8J5Q - chains C and D of the 5 polymer chains in the assembly; structure by electron microscopy, 3.25 A resolution.

# Chain C
Name: Putative peptide transport permease protein Rv1282c
Source organism: Mycobacterium tuberculosis (strain ATCC 25618 / H37Rv)
UniProt: P9WFZ9 (Y1282_MYCTU); residue numbers follow UniProt; this construct covers 1-291
Sequence (291 residues; row label = number of the first residue in the row):
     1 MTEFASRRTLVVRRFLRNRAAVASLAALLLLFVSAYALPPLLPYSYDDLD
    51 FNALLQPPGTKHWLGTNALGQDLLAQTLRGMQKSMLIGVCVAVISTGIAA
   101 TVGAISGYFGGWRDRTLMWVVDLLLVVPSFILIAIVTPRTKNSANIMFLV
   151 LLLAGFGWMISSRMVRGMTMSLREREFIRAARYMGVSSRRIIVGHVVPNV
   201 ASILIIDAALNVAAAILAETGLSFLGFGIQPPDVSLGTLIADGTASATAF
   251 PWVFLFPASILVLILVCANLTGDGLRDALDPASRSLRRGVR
Disordered / not traced: 1-7, 282-291

# Chain D
Name: Uncharacterized ABC transporter ATP-binding protein Rv1281c
Source organism: Mycobacterium tuberculosis (strain ATCC 25618 / H37Rv)
UniProt: P9WQJ5 (Y1281_MYCTU); residues 1-612 here = UniProt positions 1-612
Sequence (612 residues; numbered 1 to 612; the number before each row is that of its first residue):
     1 MSPLLEVTDLAVTFRTDGDPVTAVRGISYRVEPGEVVAMVGESGSGKSAA
    51 AMAVVGLLPEYAQVRGSVRLQGTELLGLADNAMSRFRGKAIGTVFQDPMS
   101 ALTPVYTVGDQIAEAIEVHQPRVGKKAARRRAVELLDLVGISQPQRRSRA
   151 FPHELSGGERQRVVIAIAIANDPDLLICDEPTTALDVTVQAQILDVLKAA
   201 RDVTGAGVLIITHDLGVVAEFADRALVMYAGRVVESAGVNDLYRDRRMPY
   251 TVGLLGSVPRLDAAQGTRLVPIPGAPPSLAGLAPGCPFAPRCPLVIDECL
   301 TAEPELLDVATDHRAACIRTELVTGRSAADIYRVKTEARPAALGDASVVV
   351 RVRHLVKTYRLAKGVVLRRAIGEVRAVDGISLELRQGRTLGIVGESGSGK
   401 STTLHEILELAAPQSGSIEVLGTDVATLGTAERRSLRRDIQVVFQDPVAS
   451 LDPRLPVFDLIAEPLQANGFGKNETHARVAELLDIVGLRHGDASRYPAEF
   501 SGGQKQRIGIARALALQPKILALDEPVSALDVSIQAGIINLLLDLQEQFG
   551 LSYLFVSHDLSVVKHLAHQVAVMLAGTVVEQGDSEEVFGNPKHEYTRRLL
   601 GAVPQPDPARRG
Disordered / not traced: 1
Bound ions: 4Fe-4S cluster Fe: C286, C292, C299, C317
Ligand contacts: 4Fe-4S cluster (SF4): M248, P249, C286, F288, A289, C292, L294, V295, C299, P304, C317, I318, R319
UniProt features mapped onto this chain:
  - binding site (ATP): S43, G44, S45, G46, K47, S48, A49, Y61, Q96, R147, G158, E159, H213, S396, G397, S398, G399, K400, S401, T402 and 5 more in UniProt
  - binding site ([4Fe-4S] cluster): C286, C292, C299, C317
  - mutagenesis: C286 (C286S: Shows a significant reduction in the proportion of OppD in the Opp complex. Strong decrease in ATPase activity), C292 (C292S: Shows a significant reduction in the proportion of OppD in the Opp complex. Strong decrease in ATPase activity), C299 (C299S: Shows a significant reduction in the proportion of OppD in the Opp complex. Strong decrease in ATPase activity), C317 (C317S: Does not affect Opp complex assembly. Small decrease in ATPase activity)

# Interface between chain C and chain D
Residue-residue contacts (21; chain C residue first):
  R115(C) - R368(D)
  E176(C) - F444(D)
  E176(C) - A449(D)
  E176(C) - S450(D)
  F177(C) - A449(D)  hydrogen bond (backbone-backbone)
  F177(C) - S450(D)
  F177(C) - D452(D)
  A180(C) - F444(D)  hydrophobic
  A180(C) - R512(D)
  R182(C) - E409(D)  salt bridge
  Y183(C) - L408(D)  hydrophobic
  Y183(C) - R437(D)
  Y183(C) - Q441(D)
  M184(C) - P464(D)  hydrophobic
  V186(C) - A467(D)  hydrophobic
  H195(C) - D452(D)  salt bridge
  H195(C) - E463(D)  salt bridge
  P198(C) - R454(D)  hydrogen bond (backbone-side chain)
  N199(C) - D452(D)
  N199(C) - R454(D)
  S202(C) - R454(D)  hydrogen bond
Also at the interface, not in a pair above, chain C (16 interface residues in all): R175, R179, G185, G194
Also at the interface, not in a pair above, chain D (19 interface residues in all): H405, R434, I440, L451, L455

# Overview
16 residues of chain C and 19 residues of chain D are in contact; the contacts include 3 hydrogen bonds and 3
salt bridges. Polar pairs include R182(C)-E409(D), H195(C)-D452(D) and H195(C)-E463(D). Bound to chain D:
4Fe-4S cluster.
Here chain C is Putative peptide transport permease protein Rv1282c and chain D is Uncharacterized ABC
transporter ATP-binding protein Rv1281c, both from Mycobacterium tuberculosis (strain ATCC 25618 / H37Rv).
Entry 8J5Q (Cryo-EM structure of Mycobacterium tuberculosis OppABCD in the pre-translocation state) was
determined by electron microscopy together with 8J5R, 8J5S, 8J5T and 8J5U from the same study.
